Entry 3K07 (X-ray diffraction, 3.52 A resolution); this record covers chain A.

Chain A:
Name: Cation efflux system protein cusA
From: Escherichia coli
UniProt: P38054 (CUSA_ECOLI); numbering as in UniProt (aligned over 1-1047)
Chain sequence (1055 residues; row label = number of the first residue in the row; numbers below 1 keep their minus sign (Met-7 is residue -7)):
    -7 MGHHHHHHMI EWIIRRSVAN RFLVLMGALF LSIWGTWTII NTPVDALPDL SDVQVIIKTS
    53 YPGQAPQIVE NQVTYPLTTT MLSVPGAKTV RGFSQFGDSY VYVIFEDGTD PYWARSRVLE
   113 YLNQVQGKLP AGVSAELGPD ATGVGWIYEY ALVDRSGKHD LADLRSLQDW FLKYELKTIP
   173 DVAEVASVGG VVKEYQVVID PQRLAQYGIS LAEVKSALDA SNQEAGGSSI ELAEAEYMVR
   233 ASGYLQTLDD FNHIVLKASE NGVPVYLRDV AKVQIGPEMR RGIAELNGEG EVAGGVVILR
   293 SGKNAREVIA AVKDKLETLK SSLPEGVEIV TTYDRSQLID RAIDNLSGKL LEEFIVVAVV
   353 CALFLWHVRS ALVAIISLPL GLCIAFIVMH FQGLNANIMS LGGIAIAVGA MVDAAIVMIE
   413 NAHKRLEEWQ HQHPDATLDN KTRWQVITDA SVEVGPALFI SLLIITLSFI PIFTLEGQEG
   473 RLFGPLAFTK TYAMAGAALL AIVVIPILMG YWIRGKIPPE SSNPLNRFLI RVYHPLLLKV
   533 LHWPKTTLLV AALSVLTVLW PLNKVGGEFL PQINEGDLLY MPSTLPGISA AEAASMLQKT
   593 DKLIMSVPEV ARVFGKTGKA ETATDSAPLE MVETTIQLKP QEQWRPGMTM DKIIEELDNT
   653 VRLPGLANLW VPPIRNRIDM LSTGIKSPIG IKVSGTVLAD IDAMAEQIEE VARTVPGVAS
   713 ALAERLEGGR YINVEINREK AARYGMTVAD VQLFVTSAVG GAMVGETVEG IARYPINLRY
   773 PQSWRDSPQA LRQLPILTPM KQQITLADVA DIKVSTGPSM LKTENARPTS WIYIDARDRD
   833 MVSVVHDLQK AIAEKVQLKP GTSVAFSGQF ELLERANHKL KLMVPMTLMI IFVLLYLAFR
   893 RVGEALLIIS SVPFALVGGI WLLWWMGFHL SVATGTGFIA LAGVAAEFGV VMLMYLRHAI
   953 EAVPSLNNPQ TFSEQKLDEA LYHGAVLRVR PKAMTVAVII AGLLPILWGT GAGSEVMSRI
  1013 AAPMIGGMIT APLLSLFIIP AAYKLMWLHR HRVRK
Unresolved in the structure: -7 to 4, 505-515, 1041-1047
Differences from the reference sequence: expression tag (-7 to 0)
Swiss-Prot annotation at these positions:
  - mutagenesis: Ala399 (A399D: Strong decrease in copper resistance), Asp405 (D405N: Loss of copper resistance), Glu412 (E412D: Slight decrease in copper resistance; E412Q: Loss of copper resistance), Met573 (M573I: Loss of copper resistance), Met623 (M623I: Loss of copper resistance), Met640 (M640I: No change in copper resistance), Met672 (M672I: Loss of copper resistance), Met738 (M738I: No change in copper resistance), Met755 (M755I: Slight decrease in copper resistance), Met792 (M792I: No change in copper resistance), Met812 (M812I: Slight decrease in copper resistance), Met833 (M833I: Slight decrease in copper resistance)
What the authors report for this chain:
  - catalytic residues: Asp405, Glu939, Lys984 (proposed by the authors, not directly observed)
  - contacts within the chain: Met403-Met486, Met410-Met501
  - mutagenesis - M573I, M623I, M672I: abolished growth in response to copper or silver
  - mutagenesis - M391I, M410I, M486I, M755I: decreased growth in response to copper/silver
  - mutagenesis - D405A, E939A, K984A: abolished growth in response to copper and silver

Summary:
UniProt lists 12 mutagenesis sites. From the paper: catalytic residues Asp405, Glu939 and Lys984; M391I, M410I
and M486I, among others, reduce growth in response to copper/silver; 10 substitutions were tested in all.
Chain A is Cation efflux system protein cusA (Escherichia coli); the structure, Crystal structure of CusA, was
determined by X-ray diffraction together with 3KSO and 3KSS from the same study.
